PDB entry 3U6H | X-ray diffraction, 2.00 A resolution | chain A

== Chain A ==
Protein: Hepatocyte growth factor receptor
Source organism: Homo sapiens
Notes: EC 2.7.10.1
UniProtKB: P08581 (MET_HUMAN); residues 1048-1351 here = UniProt positions 1048-1351
Chain sequence (309 residues; numbered 1048 to 1356; the number before each row is that of its first residue):
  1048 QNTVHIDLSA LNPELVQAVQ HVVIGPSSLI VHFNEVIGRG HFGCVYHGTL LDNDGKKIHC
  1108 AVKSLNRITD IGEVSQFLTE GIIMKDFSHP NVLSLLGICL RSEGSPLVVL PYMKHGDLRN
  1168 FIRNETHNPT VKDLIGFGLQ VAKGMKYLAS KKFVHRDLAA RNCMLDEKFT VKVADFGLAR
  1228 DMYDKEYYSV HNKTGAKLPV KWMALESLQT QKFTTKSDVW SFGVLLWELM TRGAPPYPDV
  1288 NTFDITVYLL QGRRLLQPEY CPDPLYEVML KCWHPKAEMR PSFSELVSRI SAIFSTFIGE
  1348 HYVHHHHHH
Disordered / not traced: 1048-1050, 1225-1245, 1352-1356
Differences from the reference sequence: expression tag (1352-1356)
Small-molecule neighbours: 03X (N-{4-[(6,7-dimethoxyquinolin-4-yl)oxy]-3-fluorophenyl}-1,5-dimethyl-3-oxo-2-phenyl-2,3-dihydro-1H-pyrazole-4-carboxamide): Ile1084, Gly1085, Phe1089, Val1092, Ala1108, Lys1110, Phe1124, Glu1127, Gly1128, Met1131, Leu1140, Leu1142, Ile1145, Val1155, Leu1157, Pro1158, Tyr1159, Met1160, Lys1161, Gly1163, Met1211, Ala1221, Asp1222, Phe1223
UniProt features mapped onto this chain:
  - active site: Asp1204 (Proton acceptor)
  - binding site (ATP): Ile1084 to Val1092, Lys1110
  - modified residue: Tyr1230 (Phosphotyrosine), Tyr1234 (Phosphotyrosine), Tyr1235 (Phosphotyrosine), Thr1289 (Phosphothreonine), Tyr1349 (Phosphotyrosine)
  - natural variant: Val1092 (V1092I: In RCCP), His1094 (H1094L: In RCCP; H1094R: In RCCP; H1094Y: In RCCP), His1106 (H1106D: In RCCP), Met1131 (M1131T: In RCCP), Thr1173 (T1173I: In HCC), Val1188 (V1188L: In RCCP), Leu1195 (L1195V: In RCCP), Val1220 (V1220I: In RCCP), Asp1228 (D1228H: In RCCP; D1228N: In RCCP), Tyr1230 (Y1230C: In RCCP; Y1230D: In RCCP; Y1230H: In RCCP), Tyr1234 (Y1234C: In DA11), Lys1244 (K1244R: In HCC), 2 further natural variant entries in UniProt
  - mutagenesis: Tyr1234 (Y1234F: Complete loss of kinase activity and of ligand-induced ubiquitination. Alters interaction with PTPN1 and PTPN2. Loss of interaction with PTPN1 and PTPN2; when associated with F-1235), Tyr1235 (Y1235F: Complete loss of kinase activity. Alters interaction with PTPN1 and PTPN2. Loss of interaction with PTPN1 and PTPN2; when associated with F-1234), Tyr1313 (Y1313F: No effect on ligand-induced CBL-mediated ubiquitination; when associated with F-1349, F-1356 and F-1365), Tyr1349 (Y1349F: No effect on ligand-induced CBL-mediated ubiquitination; when associated with F-1313, F-1356 and F-1365)

== Overview ==
Bound to chain A: compound 03X. UniProt lists active-site residue Asp1204, 10 ATP-binding residues and 4
mutagenesis sites.
Chain A is Hepatocyte growth factor receptor (Homo sapiens); the structure, Crystal structure of c-Met in
complex with pyrazolone inhibitor 26, was determined by X-ray diffraction (same publication as 3U6I and 3U6J).
